PDB entry 8PJ9 | electron microscopy, 3.24 A resolution | chains A and C of the 6 polymer chains in the assembly

Chain A:
Name: CRISPR-associated endonuclease Cas9
Source organism: Streptococcus thermophilus DGCC 7710
Notes: EC 3.1.-.-
UniProt: G3ECR1 (CAS9_STRTR); residues 1-1388 here correspond to UniProt positions 22-1409 (UniProt number = residue number + 21)
Sequence (1397 residues; numbered 1 to 1397; the number before each row is that of its first residue):
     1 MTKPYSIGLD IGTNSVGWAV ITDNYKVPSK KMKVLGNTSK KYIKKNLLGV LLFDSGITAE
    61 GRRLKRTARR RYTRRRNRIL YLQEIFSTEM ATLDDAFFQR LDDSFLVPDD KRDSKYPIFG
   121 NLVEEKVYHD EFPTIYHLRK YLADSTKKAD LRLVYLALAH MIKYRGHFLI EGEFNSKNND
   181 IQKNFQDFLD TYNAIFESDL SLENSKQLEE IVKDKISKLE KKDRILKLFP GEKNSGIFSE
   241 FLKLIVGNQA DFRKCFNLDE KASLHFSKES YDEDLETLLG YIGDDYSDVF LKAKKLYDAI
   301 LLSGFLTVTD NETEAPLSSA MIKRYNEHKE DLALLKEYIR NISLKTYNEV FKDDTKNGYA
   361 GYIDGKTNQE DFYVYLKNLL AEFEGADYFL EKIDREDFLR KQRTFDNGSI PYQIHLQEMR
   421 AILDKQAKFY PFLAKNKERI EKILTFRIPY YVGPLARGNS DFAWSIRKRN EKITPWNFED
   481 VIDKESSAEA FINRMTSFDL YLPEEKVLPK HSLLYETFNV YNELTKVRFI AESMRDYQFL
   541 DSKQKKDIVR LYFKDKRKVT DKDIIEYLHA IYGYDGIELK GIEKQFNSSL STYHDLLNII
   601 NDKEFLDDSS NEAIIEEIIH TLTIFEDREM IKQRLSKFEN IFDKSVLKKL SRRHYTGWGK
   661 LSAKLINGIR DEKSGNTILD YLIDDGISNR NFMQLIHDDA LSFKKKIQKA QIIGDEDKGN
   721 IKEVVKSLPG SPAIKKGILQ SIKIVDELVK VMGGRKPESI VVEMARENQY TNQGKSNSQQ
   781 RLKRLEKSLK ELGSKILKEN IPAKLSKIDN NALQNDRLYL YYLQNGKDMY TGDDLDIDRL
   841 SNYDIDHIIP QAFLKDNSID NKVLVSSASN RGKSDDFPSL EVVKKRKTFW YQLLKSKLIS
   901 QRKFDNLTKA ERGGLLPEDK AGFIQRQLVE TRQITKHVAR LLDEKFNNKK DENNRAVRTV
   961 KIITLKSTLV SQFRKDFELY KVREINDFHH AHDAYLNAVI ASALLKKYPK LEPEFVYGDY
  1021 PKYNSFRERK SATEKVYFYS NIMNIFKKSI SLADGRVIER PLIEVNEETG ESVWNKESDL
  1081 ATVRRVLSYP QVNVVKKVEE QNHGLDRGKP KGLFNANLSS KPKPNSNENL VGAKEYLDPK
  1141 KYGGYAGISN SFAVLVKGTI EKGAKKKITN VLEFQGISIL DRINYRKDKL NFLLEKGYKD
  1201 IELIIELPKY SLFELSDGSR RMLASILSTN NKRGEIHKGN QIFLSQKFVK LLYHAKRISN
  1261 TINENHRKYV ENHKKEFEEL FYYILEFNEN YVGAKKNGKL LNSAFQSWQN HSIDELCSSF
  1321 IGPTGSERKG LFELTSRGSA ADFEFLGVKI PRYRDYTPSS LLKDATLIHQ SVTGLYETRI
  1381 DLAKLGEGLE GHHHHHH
Disordered / not traced: 1-2, 176-307, 766-934, 1019-1039, 1050-1059, 1386-1397
Differences from the reference sequence: expression tag (1389-1397)
UniProt features mapped onto this chain:
  - active site: Asp10 (For RuvC-like nuclease domain), His847 (Proton acceptor for HNH nuclease domain)
  - binding site (Mg(2+)): Asp10, Glu763, Glu767, His990

Chain C:
Molecule: tracrRNA, chain C
Sequence (75 nucleotides; numbered 1 to 75; the number before each row is that of its first residue):
     1 CGAAACAACA CAGCGAGUUA AAAUAAGGCU UAGUCCGUAC UCAACUUGAA AAGGUGGCAC
    61 CGAUUCGGUG UUUUU
Disordered / not traced: 1-6, 73-75
Metal / ion sites: Mg2+: U24, G37

Interface between chain A and chain C:
Residue-residue contacts - 147 pairs, chain A then chain C:
  Lys3(A) - A59(C)  salt bridge to the phosphate
  Ser29(A) - C66(C)  hydrogen bond to the base
  Lys30(A) - C58(C)  salt bridge to the phosphate
  Lys30(A) - A59(C)  salt bridge to the phosphate
  Lys31(A) - C58(C)  base contact
  Lys33(A) - G56(C)  hydrogen bond to the base
  Lys33(A) - G57(C)  salt bridge to the phosphate
  Leu35(A) - G56(C)  base contact
  Lys40(A) - G67(C)  salt bridge to the phosphate
  Tyr42(A) - G57(C)  hydrogen bond to the phosphate
  Ile43(A) - C66(C)  sugar contact
  Lys44(A) - C60(C)  base contact
  Lys44(A) - C66(C)  base contact
  Lys44(A) - G67(C)  hydrogen bond to the phosphate
  Lys44(A) - G68(C)  hydrogen bond to the base
  Asn46(A) - A63(C)  hydrogen bond to the base
  Asn46(A) - C66(C)  hydrogen bond to the base
  Gly56(A) - C40(C)  phosphate contact
  Ile57(A) - A39(C)  hydrogen bond to the sugar
  Ile57(A) - C40(C)  hydrogen bond to the phosphate
  Ala59(A) - A39(C)  sugar contact
  Arg62(A) - G37(C)  salt bridge to the phosphate
  Arg62(A) - U38(C)  salt bridge to the phosphate
  Arg62(A) - A39(C)  hydrogen bond to the sugar
  Lys65(A) - U38(C)  base contact
  Arg66(A) - G37(C)  phosphate contact
  Arg69(A) - A25(C)  phosphate contact
  Arg69(A) - G37(C)  base contact
  Arg69(A) - U38(C)  salt bridge to the phosphate
  Arg70(A) - C36(C)  salt bridge to the phosphate
  Tyr72(A) - U24(C)  stacking on the base
  Tyr72(A) - A25(C)  phosphate contact
  Thr73(A) - U34(C)  sugar contact
  Arg74(A) - U34(C)  base contact
  Arg74(A) - C35(C)  salt bridge to the phosphate
  Arg75(A) - U24(C)  hydrogen bond to the base
  Arg76(A) - A22(C)  salt bridge to the phosphate
  Arg76(A) - A23(C)  salt bridge to the phosphate
  Asn77(A) - U34(C)  base contact
  Leu101(A) - A21(C)  hydrogen bond to the sugar
  Leu101(A) - A22(C)  sugar contact
  Ser104(A) - A21(C)  hydrogen bond to the base
  Ser104(A) - A22(C)  hydrogen bond to the sugar
  Phe105(A) - A22(C)  base contact
  Thr134(A) - U18(C)  sugar contact
  Thr134(A) - U19(C)  sugar contact
  Ile135(A) - U19(C)  hydrogen bond to the sugar
  Ile135(A) - A20(C)  sugar contact
  Leu156(A) - A20(C)  sugar contact
  His160(A) - A20(C)  salt bridge to the phosphate
  Lys163(A) - A21(C)  phosphate contact
  Lys163(A) - A22(C)  salt bridge to the phosphate
  Tyr164(A) - A21(C)  phosphate contact
  Tyr325(A) - U18(C)  base contact
  His328(A) - U18(C)  base contact
  Lys329(A) - U18(C)  base contact
  Leu332(A) - G17(C)  base contact
  Lys336(A) - A16(C)  salt bridge to the phosphate
  Lys336(A) - G17(C)  hydrogen bond to the base
  Arg340(A) - C14(C)  phosphate contact
  Arg340(A) - G15(C)  salt bridge to the phosphate
  Leu344(A) - G13(C)  phosphate contact
  Leu344(A) - C14(C)  phosphate contact
  Asn348(A) - G13(C)  phosphate contact
  Phe351(A) - G17(C)  hydrogen bond to the base
  Lys352(A) - C14(C)  base contact
  Lys352(A) - G15(C)  hydrogen bond to the base
  Tyr359(A) - G17(C)  hydrogen bond to the sugar
  Ile363(A) - G17(C)  sugar contact
  Ile363(A) - U18(C)  phosphate contact
  Asp364(A) - G17(C)  base contact
  Lys401(A) - U18(C)  sugar contact
  Lys401(A) - U19(C)  phosphate contact
  Gln402(A) - U18(C)  sugar contact
  Gln402(A) - U19(C)  hydrogen bond to the phosphate
  Arg403(A) - U19(C)  hydrogen bond to the phosphate
  Arg403(A) - A20(C)  salt bridge to the phosphate
  Phe446(A) - U34(C)  base contact
  Leu455(A) - G33(C)  hydrogen bond to the sugar
  Leu455(A) - U34(C)  sugar contact
  Leu455(A) - C35(C)  hydrogen bond to the phosphate
  Ala456(A) - G33(C)  sugar contact
  Ala456(A) - C35(C)  sugar contact
  Arg457(A) - A32(C)  salt bridge to the phosphate
  Arg457(A) - G33(C)  salt bridge to the phosphate
  Asn459(A) - U31(C)  base contact
  Ser460(A) - C35(C)  phosphate contact
  Ser460(A) - C36(C)  hydrogen bond to the phosphate
  Phe462(A) - C36(C)  phosphate contact
  Phe462(A) - G37(C)  phosphate contact
  Arg467(A) - U34(C)  salt bridge to the phosphate
  Lys472(A) - G33(C)  salt bridge to the phosphate
  Lys472(A) - U34(C)  salt bridge to the phosphate
  Ile473(A) - U34(C)  hydrogen bond to the phosphate
  Pro475(A) - U34(C)  base contact
  Asn720(A) - A52(C)  hydrogen bond to the phosphate
  Lys722(A) - U41(C)  sugar contact
  Pro732(A) - C40(C)  sugar contact
  Lys736(A) - U41(C)  phosphate contact
  Leu739(A) - U41(C)  phosphate contact
  Leu739(A) - C42(C)  phosphate contact
  Gln740(A) - C42(C)  hydrogen bond to the phosphate
  Lys743(A) - C42(C)  salt bridge to the phosphate
  Lys743(A) - A43(C)  salt bridge to the phosphate
  Lys750(A) - U55(C)  hydrogen bond to the base
  Arg1085(A) - A63(C)  salt bridge to the phosphate
  Tyr1089(A) - A63(C)  base contact
  Pro1090(A) - A63(C)  sugar contact
  Pro1090(A) - U65(C)  sugar contact
  Gln1091(A) - U65(C)  phosphate contact
  Gln1091(A) - C66(C)  hydrogen bond to the phosphate
  Lys1097(A) - C42(C)  salt bridge to the phosphate
  Val1098(A) - A43(C)  sugar contact
  Glu1099(A) - C42(C)  base contact
  Glu1100(A) - C42(C)  base contact
  Asn1102(A) - A39(C)  phosphate contact
  Asn1102(A) - U41(C)  hydrogen bond to the base
  His1103(A) - A39(C)  salt bridge to the phosphate
  Lys1111(A) - U38(C)  base contact
  Gly1112(A) - A25(C)  base contact
  Gly1112(A) - U38(C)  base contact
  Leu1113(A) - A25(C)  hydrogen bond to the base
  Leu1113(A) - A26(C)  base contact
  Phe1114(A) - A25(C)  sugar contact
  Phe1114(A) - A26(C)  sugar contact
  Ala1133(A) - A26(C)  sugar contact
  Lys1134(A) - A23(C)  phosphate contact
  Lys1134(A) - A26(C)  phosphate contact
  Lys1134(A) - G27(C)  phosphate contact
  Glu1135(A) - A26(C)  phosphate contact
  Glu1135(A) - G27(C)  hydrogen bond to the phosphate
  Tyr1145(A) - A25(C)  sugar contact
  Leu1180(A) - A26(C)  base contact
  Arg1220(A) - U65(C)  hydrogen bond to the sugar
  Arg1220(A) - C66(C)  salt bridge to the phosphate
  Gln1241(A) - U65(C)  hydrogen bond to the base
  Ile1242(A) - U65(C)  base contact
  Phe1243(A) - U65(C)  hydrogen bond to the base
  Tyr1283(A) - U64(C)  hydrogen bond to the base
  Tyr1291(A) - U65(C)  phosphate contact
  His1369(A) - A43(C)  hydrogen bond to the sugar
  His1369(A) - A44(C)  sugar contact
  Gln1370(A) - A43(C)  sugar contact
  Ser1371(A) - A43(C)  base contact
  Tyr1376(A) - G56(C)  hydrogen bond to the sugar
  Glu1377(A) - G56(C)  base contact
  Thr1378(A) - A43(C)  base contact
Also at the interface, not in a pair above, chain A (121 interface residues in all): Val34, Lys45, Thr58, Ala68, Ile79, Tyr81, Gln83, Asp102, Ile118, Ala159, Tyr347, Ala360, Pro454, Glu471, Lys726, Phe988, Ala1116, Val1131, Gly1132, Phe1287, Val1372
Also at the interface, not in a pair above, chain C (46 interface residues in all): A51, C61, G62, U69

Summary:
121 residues of chain A and 46 residues of chain C are in contact, with 38 hydrogen bonds, 28 salt bridges and
1 aromatic stacking contact. Polar contacts include Ser29(A)-C66(C), Lys33(A)-G56(C) and Lys44(A)-G68(C).
Chain A is CRISPR-associated endonuclease Cas9 (Streptococcus thermophilus DGCC 7710) and chain C is tracrRNA,
chain C; the structure, Cas9 bound to cognate DNA, Streptococcus thermophilus DGCC 7710 CRISPR3 system, was
determined by electron microscopy.
